PDB entry 4QKF | X-ray diffraction, 1.99 A resolution | chain A

Chain A:
Protein: Alpha-ketoglutarate-dependent dioxygenase alkB homolog 7, mitochondrial
Organism: Homo sapiens
Notes: EC 1.14.11.-
UniProtKB: Q9BT30 (ALKB7_HUMAN); residue numbers follow UniProt; this construct covers 17-215
Chain sequence (200 residues; numbered 16 to 215; the number before each row is that of its first residue):
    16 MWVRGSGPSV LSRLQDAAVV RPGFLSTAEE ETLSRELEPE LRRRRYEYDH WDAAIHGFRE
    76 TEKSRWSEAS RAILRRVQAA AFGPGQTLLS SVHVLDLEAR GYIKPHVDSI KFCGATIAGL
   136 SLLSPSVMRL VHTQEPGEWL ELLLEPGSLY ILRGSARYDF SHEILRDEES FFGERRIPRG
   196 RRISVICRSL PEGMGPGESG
Disordered / not traced: 100, 207-215
Sequence notes: expression tag (16); engineered mutation Arg-90 (Gln in Q9BT30)
Bound ions: Mn2+: His-121, Asp-123, His-177 (together with N-oxalylglycine)
Ligand contacts: N-oxalylglycine (OGA): Ile-70, His-108, Leu-110, Ile-118, His-121, Asp-123, Met-143, Tyr-165, His-177, Ile-179, Arg-197, Ser-199, Ile-201, Arg-203
From the paper describing this entry:
  - Mn2+ coordination: His-121, Asp-123, His-177
  - mutagenesis - H121A/D123A, R197A/R203A: abolished catalytic activity
  - mutagenesis - Q90R: unchanged catalytic activity

Overview:
Bound to chain A: N-oxalylglycine. His-121, Asp-123 and His-177 coordinate Mn2+. From the paper: H121A/D123A
and R197A/R203A abolish catalytic activity; Mn2+ coordination by His-121, Asp-123 and His-177.
Chain A is Alpha-ketoglutarate-dependent dioxygenase alkB homolog 7, mitochondrial (Homo sapiens); the
structure, Crystal structure of human ALKBH7 in complex with N-oxalylglycine and Mn(II), was determined by
X-ray diffraction, deposited together with 4QKB and 4QKD.
